PDB entry 3ZVK | X-ray diffraction, 2.50 A resolution | chains F and G of the 10 polymer chains in the assembly

== Chain F (and G) ==
Protein: Antitoxin of toxin-antitoxin system vapb
From: Rickettsia felis
Notes: chain G of this document is another copy of the same molecule, construct and numbering; everything in this record applies to it too
UniProt: Q4UNB3 (Q4UNB3_RICFE); residues 1-78 here = UniProt positions 1-78
Chain sequence (78 residues; numbered 1 to 78; the number before each row is that of its first residue):
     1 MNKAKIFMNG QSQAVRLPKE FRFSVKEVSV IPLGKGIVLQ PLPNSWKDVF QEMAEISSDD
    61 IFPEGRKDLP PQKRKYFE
What the authors report for this chain:
  - self-association interface (contacts with another copy of this molecule); pairs are residue here / residue on that copy: K5-E27, N9-R16
  - binding site for the 26-nt DNA strand: N9, K19, R22
  - specificity-determining residues: N9

== Chain F / chain G interface ==
Residue-residue contacts (75; chain F residue first):
  N2(F) - V28(G)
  N2(F) - S29(G)
  N2(F) - V30(G)  hydrogen bond (backbone-backbone)
  K3(F) - E27(G)
  K3(F) - V28(G)
  K3(F) - V30(G)
  K3(F) - L42(G)
  A4(F) - E27(G)
  A4(F) - V28(G)  hydrogen bond (backbone-backbone)
  K5(F) - K26(G)
  I6(F) - F23(G)  hydrophobic
  I6(F) - V25(G)
  I6(F) - K26(G)  hydrogen bond (backbone-backbone)
  I6(F) - E27(G)
  I6(F) - V28(G)  hydrophobic
  F7(F) - F7(G)  hydrophobic
  F7(F) - N9(G)
  F7(F) - A14(G)  hydrophobic
  M8(F) - K26(G)
  N9(F) - F7(G)
  N9(F) - R16(G)  hydrogen bond
  Q11(F) - R22(G)  hydrogen bond (backbone-side chain)
  S12(F) - R16(G)
  Q13(F) - R16(G)
  Q13(F) - L17(G)  hydrogen bond (backbone-backbone)
  Q13(F) - R22(G)
  Q13(F) - F23(G)  hydrogen bond (side chain-backbone)
  A14(F) - F7(G)  hydrophobic
  A14(F) - V15(G)
  V15(F) - A14(G)
  V15(F) - V15(G)  hydrogen bond (backbone-backbone)
  V15(F) - L17(G)  hydrophobic
  V15(F) - V28(G)  hydrophobic
  R16(F) - N9(G)  hydrogen bond
  R16(F) - S12(G)
  R16(F) - Q13(G)
  L17(F) - Q13(G)  hydrogen bond (backbone-backbone)
  L17(F) - I37(G)  hydrophobic
  F21(F) - V30(G)  hydrophobic
  F21(F) - P32(G)  hydrophobic
  F21(F) - I37(G)  hydrophobic
  R22(F) - Q11(G)  hydrogen bond (side chain-backbone)
  R22(F) - Q13(G)
  F23(F) - I6(G)  hydrophobic
  F23(F) - Q13(G)  hydrogen bond (backbone-side chain)
  F23(F) - I37(G)  hydrophobic
  V25(F) - I6(G)
  K26(F) - K5(G)
  K26(F) - I6(G)  hydrogen bond (backbone-backbone)
  E27(F) - A4(G)
  E27(F) - K5(G)  salt bridge
  V28(F) - K3(G)
  V28(F) - A4(G)  hydrogen bond (backbone-backbone)
  V28(F) - I6(G)  hydrophobic
  S29(F) - N2(G)
  V30(F) - N2(G)  hydrogen bond (backbone-backbone)
  V30(F) - A4(G)  hydrophobic
  V30(F) - F21(G)  hydrophobic
  K35(F) - P41(G)
  G36(F) - L39(G)
  I37(F) - L17(G)  hydrophobic
  I37(F) - F21(G)  hydrophobic
  I37(F) - I37(G)
  I37(F) - V38(G)
  I37(F) - L39(G)  hydrogen bond (backbone-backbone)
  V38(F) - I37(G)
  V38(F) - V38(G)  hydrophobic
  L39(F) - V15(G)  hydrophobic
  L39(F) - G36(G)
  L39(F) - I37(G)  hydrogen bond (backbone-backbone)
  L39(F) - L39(G)  hydrophobic
  Q40(F) - L33(G)
  Q40(F) - K35(G)
  Q40(F) - G36(G)
  P41(F) - K35(G)
Also at the interface, not in a pair above, chain F (33 interface residues in all): P18, P32
Also at the interface, not in a pair above, chain G (34 interface residues in all): Q40, E52

== Overview ==
33 residues of chain F face 34 of chain G across their interface; the contacts include 17 hydrogen bonds and 1
salt bridge. Polar contacts include E27(F)-K5(G), N9(F)-R16(G) and Q11(F)-R22(G). From the paper: a binding
site for the 26-nt DNA strand at N9(F), K19(F) and R22(F); the specificity determinant N9(F).
Both chains are Antitoxin of toxin-antitoxin system vapb (Rickettsia felis). Entry 3ZVK (Crystal structure of
VapBC2 from Rickettsia felis bound to a DNA fragment from their promoter) was determined by X-ray diffraction.
